Entry 3QED (X-ray diffraction, 2.99 A resolution); this record covers chain A.

== Chain A ==
Name: Beta-xylosidase/alpha-L-arabinfuranosidase, gly43N
Source organism: Cellvibrio japonicus
Notes: EC 3.2.1.-
Reference sequence: B3PD60 (B3PD60_CELJU); residues 28-334 here = UniProt positions 28-334
Sequence (314 residues; each row starts with the number of its first residue):
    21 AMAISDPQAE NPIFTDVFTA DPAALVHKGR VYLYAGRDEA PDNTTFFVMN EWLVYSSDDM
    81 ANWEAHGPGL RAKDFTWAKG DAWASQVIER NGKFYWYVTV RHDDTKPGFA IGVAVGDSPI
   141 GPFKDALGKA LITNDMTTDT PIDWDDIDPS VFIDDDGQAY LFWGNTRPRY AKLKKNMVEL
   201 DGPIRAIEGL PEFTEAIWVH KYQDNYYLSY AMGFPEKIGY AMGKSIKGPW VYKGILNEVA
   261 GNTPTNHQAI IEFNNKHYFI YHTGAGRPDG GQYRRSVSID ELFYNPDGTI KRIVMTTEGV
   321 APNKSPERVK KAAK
Unresolved in the structure: 21-28, 326-334
Differences from the reference sequence: expression tag (21-27)
Modified residues: Mse22 (selenomethionine); Mse69, Mse80, Mse156, Mse197, Mse232, Mse242, Mse315 (selenomethionine; parent Met)
Ion coordination: Ca2+: N154, T157, D165, D166
What the authors report for this chain:
  - mutagenesis - D41A, D168A, E215A: abolished catalytic activity
  - mutagenesis - W103A: abolished catalytic activity on arabinan
  - mutagenesis - F67A (>100-fold), W103A, W164A (10-30 fold), I167A (>100-fold), F234A: decreased catalytic activity
  - mutagenesis - F66A, T186A, T214A, Q292A, Y293A: unchanged catalytic activity
  - mutagenesis - N185A: increased catalytic activity on 4NPA
  - mutagenesis - N185A (3000fold), T186W, T186W/T214W, T214W, H267A (30fold): decreased catalytic activity on arabinan
  - specificity-determining residues: N185 (by similarity / conservation)
  - mutagenesis - T186W, T214W, H267A: unchanged catalytic activity on 4NPA
  - catalytic residues: D168, E215 (by similarity / conservation)

== Summary ==
N154, T157, D165 and D166 coordinate Ca2+. From the paper: catalytic residues D168 and E215; F67A, W103A and
W164A, among others, reduce catalytic activity; 18 substitutions were tested in all.
Chain A is Beta-xylosidase/alpha-L-arabinfuranosidase, gly43N (Cellvibrio japonicus); the structure, The
structure and function of an arabinan-specific alpha-1,2-arabinofuranosidase identified from screening the
activities of bacterial GH43 ..., was determined by X-ray diffraction (same publication as 3QEE and 3QEF).
